7BUA - chains C and F of the 12 polymer chains in the assembly; structure by electron microscopy, 4.80 A resolution (low resolution: residue-level contacts below are approximate; hydrogen-bond / salt-bridge calls are withheld).

# Chain C
Name: Genome polyprotein
Source organism: Zika virus ZIKV/H. sapiens/FrenchPolynesia/10087PF/2013
Notes: EC 3.4.21.91, 3.6.1.15, 3.6.4.13, 2.1.1.56, 2.1.1.57, 2.7.7.48
UniProt: A0A024B7W1 (POLG_ZIKVF); residues 1-504 here correspond to UniProt positions 291-794 (UniProt number = residue number + 290)
Sequence (504 residues; each row starts with the number of its first residue):
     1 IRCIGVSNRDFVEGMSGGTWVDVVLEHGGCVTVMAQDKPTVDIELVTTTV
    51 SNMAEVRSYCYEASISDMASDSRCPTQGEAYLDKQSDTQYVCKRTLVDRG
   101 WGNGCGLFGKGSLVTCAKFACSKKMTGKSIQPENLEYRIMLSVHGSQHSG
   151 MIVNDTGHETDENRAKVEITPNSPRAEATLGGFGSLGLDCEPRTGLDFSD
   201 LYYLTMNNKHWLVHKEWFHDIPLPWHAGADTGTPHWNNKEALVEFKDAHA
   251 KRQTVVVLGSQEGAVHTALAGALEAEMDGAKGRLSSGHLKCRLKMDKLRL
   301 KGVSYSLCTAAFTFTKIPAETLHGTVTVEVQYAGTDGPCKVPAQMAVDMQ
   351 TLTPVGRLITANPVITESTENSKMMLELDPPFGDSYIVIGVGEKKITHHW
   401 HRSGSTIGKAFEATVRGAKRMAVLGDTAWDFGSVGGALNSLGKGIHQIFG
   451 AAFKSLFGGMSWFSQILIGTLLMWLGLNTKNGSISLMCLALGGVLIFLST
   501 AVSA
UniProt features mapped onto this chain:
  - region: D98 to G111 (Fusion peptide)
  - site: A504 (Cleavage)
  - glycosylation: N154 (N-linked (GlcNAc...) asparagine)
  - cross-link (Glycyl lysine isopeptide (Lys-Gly)): K38 (interchain with G-Cter in ubiquitin), K281 (interchain with G-Cter in ubiquitin)
Disulfides: C3-C30, C60-C121, C74-C105, C92-C116, C190-C291, C308-C339
Covalent attachments: N-acetylglucosamine (NAG) linked to N154

# Chain F
Name: zika virus M protein
Source organism: Zika virus ZIKV/H. sapiens/FrenchPolynesia/10087PF/2013
Sequence (75 residues; numbered 1 to 75; the number before each row is that of its first residue):
     1 AVTLPSHSTRKLQTRSQTWLESREYTKHLIRVENWIFRNPGFALAAAAIA
    51 WLLGSSTSQKVIYLVMILLIAPAYS

# Interface between chain C and chain F
Pairs across the interface (34; chain C residue first):
  N8(C) - R15(F)
  E26(C) - R15(F)
  W217(C) - H7(F)
  L258(C) - A1(F)
  Q261(C) - A1(F)
  H266(C) - W19(F)
  A268(C) - T3(F)
  A268(C) - H7(F)
  L269(C) - W19(F)
  A270(C) - T18(F)
  A270(C) - W19(F)
  G271(C) - H7(F)
  G271(C) - L12(F)
  G271(C) - T18(F)
  G271(C) - W19(F)
  A272(C) - W19(F)
  S286(C) - S16(F)
  K419(C) - R15(F)
  R420(C) - R15(F)
  V423(C) - Q13(F)
  V423(C) - R15(F)
  G458(C) - R10(F)
  G459(C) - S8(F)
  G459(C) - T9(F)
  G459(C) - R10(F)
  G459(C) - K11(F)
  S461(C) - S8(F)
  S461(C) - T9(F)
  W462(C) - E24(F)
  W462(C) - Y25(F)
  F463(C) - H28(F)
  L498(C) - Q13(F)
  V502(C) - R15(F)
  S503(C) - E21(F)
Other interface residues (no listed pair), chain C (31 interface residues in all): A241, E244, A264, L273, A422, L424, M460, W474
Other interface residues (no listed pair), chain F (21 interface residues in all): P5, T14, L20, I62

# Summary
31 residues of chain C face 21 of chain F across their interface.
Here chain C is Genome polyprotein and chain F is zika virus M protein, both from Zika virus ZIKV/H.
sapiens/FrenchPolynesia/10087PF/2013. Entry 7BUA (Cryo-EM structure of zika virus complexed with Fab SIgN-3C
at pH 8.0) was determined by electron microscopy (same publication as 7BU8, 7BUB, 7BUD, 7BUE and 7BUF).
